6O5M - chains D and E of the 6 polymer chains in the assembly; structure by X-ray diffraction, 2.30 A resolution.

[Chain D]
Molecule: Tubulin beta-2B chain
Organism: Sus scrofa
UniProtKB: A0A287AGU7 (A0A287AGU7_PIG); residues 1-445 here = UniProt positions 1-445
Chain sequence (445 residues; each row starts with the number of its first residue):
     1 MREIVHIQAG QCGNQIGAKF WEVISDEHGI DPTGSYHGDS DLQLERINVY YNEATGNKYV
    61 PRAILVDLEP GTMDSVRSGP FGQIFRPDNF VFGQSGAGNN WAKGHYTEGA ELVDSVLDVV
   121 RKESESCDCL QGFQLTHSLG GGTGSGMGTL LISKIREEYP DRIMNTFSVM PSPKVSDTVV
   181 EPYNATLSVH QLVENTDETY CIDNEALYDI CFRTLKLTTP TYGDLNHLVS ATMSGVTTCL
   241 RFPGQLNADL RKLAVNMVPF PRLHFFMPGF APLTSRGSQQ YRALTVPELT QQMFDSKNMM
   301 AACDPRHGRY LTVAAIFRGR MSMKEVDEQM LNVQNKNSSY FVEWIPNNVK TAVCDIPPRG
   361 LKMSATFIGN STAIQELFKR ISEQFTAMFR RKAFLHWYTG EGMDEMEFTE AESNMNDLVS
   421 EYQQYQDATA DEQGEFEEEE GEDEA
Disordered / not traced: 274-283, 432-445
Small-molecule neighbours:
  - G8K ([2-(1H-indol-4-yl)-1H-imidazol-4-yl](3,4,5-trimethoxyphenyl)methanone): Val-236, Cys-239, Leu-240, Leu-246, Ala-248, Asp-249, Lys-252, Leu-253, Asn-256, Met-257, Val-313, Ala-314, Ala-315, Ile-316, Asn-347, Asn-348, Val-349, Lys-350, Thr-351, Ala-352, Ile-368
  - GTP (guanosine-5'-triphosphate): Gly-10, Gln-11, Cys-12, Gln-15, Ile-16, Asp-67, Gly-96, Ala-97, Gly-98, Asn-99, Ser-138, Gly-140, Gly-141, Gly-142, Thr-143, Gly-144, Val-169, Pro-171, Val-175, Ser-176, Glu-181, Asn-204, Leu-207, Tyr-222, Leu-225, Asn-226, Val-229

[Chain E]
Molecule: Stathmin-4
Organism: Homo sapiens
UniProtKB: Q9H169 (STMN4_HUMAN); residues 5-145 here correspond to UniProt positions 49-189 (UniProt number = residue number + 44)
Chain sequence (143 residues; numbered 3 to 145; the number before each row is that of its first residue):
     3 MADMEVIELN KCTSGQSFEV ILKPPSFDGV PEFNASLPRR RDPSLEEIQK KLEAAEERRK
    63 YQEAELLKHL AEKREHEREV IQKAIEENNN FIKMAKEKLA QKMESNKENR EAHLAAMLER
   123 LQEKDKHAEE VRKNKELKEE ASR
Disordered / not traced: 3-5, 29-43, 141-145
Sequence notes: expression tag (3-4)
UniProt features mapped onto this chain:
  - modified residue: Ser-46 (Phosphoserine)

[How chain D and chain E interact]
Contacting residue pairs (26):
  Tyr-106(D) / His-129(E)  hydrogen bond
  Tyr-106(D) / Ala-130(E)  hydrophobic
  Tyr-106(D) / Val-133(E)  hydrophobic
  Tyr-106(D) / Arg-134(E)  hydrogen bond (backbone-side chain)
  Thr-107(D) / Lys-137(E)
  Ala-110(D) / Arg-134(E)
  Ser-153(D) / Leu-123(E)
  Ser-153(D) / Lys-126(E)
  Lys-154(D) / Asp-127(E)  salt bridge
  Arg-156(D) / Leu-123(E)
  Glu-157(D) / Leu-120(E)
  Glu-157(D) / Leu-123(E)
  Glu-157(D) / Gln-124(E)
  Glu-157(D) / Asp-127(E)
  Pro-160(D) / Leu-116(E)  hydrophobic
  Pro-160(D) / Met-119(E)
  Gln-191(D) / Lys-126(E)  hydrogen bond
  Asn-195(D) / Lys-126(E)
  Gly-400(D) / Lys-137(E)
  Glu-401(D) / Val-133(E)
  Glu-401(D) / Lys-137(E)  salt bridge
  Gly-402(D) / Val-133(E)
  Gly-402(D) / Asn-136(E)
  Gly-402(D) / Lys-137(E)
  Met-403(D) / Val-133(E)
  Glu-407(D) / His-129(E)  salt bridge
Other interface residues (no listed pair), chain D (17 interface residues in all): His-105, Asp-161
Other interface residues (no listed pair), chain E (14 interface residues in all): Arg-112

[In short]
The interface between chain D and chain E involves 17 residues on one side and 14 on the other, with 3
hydrogen bonds and 3 salt bridges. Polar pairs include Lys-154(D)/Asp-127(E), Glu-401(D)/Lys-137(E) and
Glu-407(D)/His-129(E). Chain D binds GTP and compound G8K.
Here chain D is Tubulin beta-2B chain (Sus scrofa) and chain E is Stathmin-4 (Homo sapiens). Entry 6O5M
(Tubulin-RB3_SLD-TTL in complex with compound 10bb) was determined by X-ray diffraction, deposited together
with 6O5N and 6O61.
